Entry 9UDA (electron microscopy, 2.61 A resolution); this record covers chains C and E of the 6 polymer chains in the assembly.

Chain C:
Name: Na(+)-translocating NADH-quinone reductase subunit C
From: Vibrio cholerae O395
Notes: EC 7.2.1.1
UniProt: A5F5Y7 (NQRC_VIBC3); residues 1-257 here = UniProt positions 1-257
Chain sequence (257 residues; row label = number of the first residue in the row):
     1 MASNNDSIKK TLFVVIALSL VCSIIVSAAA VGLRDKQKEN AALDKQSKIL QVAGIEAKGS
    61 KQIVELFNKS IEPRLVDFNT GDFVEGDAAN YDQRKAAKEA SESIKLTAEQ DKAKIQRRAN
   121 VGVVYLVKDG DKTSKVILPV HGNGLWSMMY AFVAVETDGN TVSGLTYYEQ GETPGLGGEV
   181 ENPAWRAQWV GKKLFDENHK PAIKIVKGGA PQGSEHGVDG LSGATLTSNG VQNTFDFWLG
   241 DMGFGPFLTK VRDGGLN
Unresolved in the structure: 1-5, 257
Small-molecule neighbours:
  - Ca2+ (CA): Q93, R94, A97, H141
  - FMN (flavin mononucleotide): L145, W146, E172, T173, L176, G177, K207, G223, A224, T225, L226, T227
UniProt features mapped onto this chain:
  - modified residue: T225 (FMN phosphoryl threonine)
What the authors report for this chain:
  - binding site for flavin mononucleotide: T173 (citing earlier work)

Chain E:
Name: Na(+)-translocating NADH-quinone reductase subunit E
From: Vibrio cholerae O395
Notes: EC 7.2.1.1
UniProt: A5F5Y5 (NQRE_VIBC3); numbering as in UniProt (aligned over 1-198)
Chain sequence (198 residues; row label = number of the first residue in the row):
     1 MEHYISLLVK SIFIENMALS FFLGMCTFLA VSKKVKTSFG LGIAVIVVLT ISVPVNNLVY
    61 NLVLKPDALV EGVDLSFLNF ITFIGVIAAL VQILEMILDR FFPPLYNALG IFLPLITVNC
   121 AIFGGVSFMV QRDYSFAESV VYGFGSGVGW MLAIVALAGI REKMKYSDVP PGLRGLGITF
   181 ITAGLMALGF MSFSGVQL
Ion coordination: 2Fe-2S cluster Fe: C26, C120 (shared with 2 residues of chain D)
Small-molecule neighbours: 2Fe-2S cluster (FES): G24, M25, C26, N119, C120

Chain C / chain E interface:
Contacting residue pairs (5; chain C residue first):
  A30(C) with F77(E), hydrophobic
  R34(C) with D74(E), salt bridge; F77(E)
  W146(C) with S194(E); G195(E)
Interface residues without a listed pair, chain C (5 interface residues in all): V26, S27

Summary:
The interface between chain C and chain E involves 5 residues on one side and 4 on the other, with 1 salt
bridge. Its one salt-bridged contact is R34(C)-D74(E). Bound to chain C: flavin mononucleotide and Ca2+.
Ligands of chain E: 2Fe-2S cluster. From the paper: a binding site for flavin mononucleotide at T173(C).
Chain C is Na(+)-translocating NADH-quinone reductase subunit C and chain E is Na(+)-translocating
NADH-quinone reductase subunit E, both from Vibrio cholerae O395; the structure, Cryo-EM structure of
Na+-translocating NADH-ubiquinone oxidoreductase NqrB-G141A mutant from Vibrio cholerae reduced by NADH, with
bound ..., was determined by electron microscopy together with 9U5G, 9UD3, 9UD4, 9UD5, 9UD6, 9UD8 and 4
further entries from the same study.
